5LA6 - chains A and F of the 6 polymer chains in the assembly; structure by X-ray diffraction, 2.10 A resolution.

[Chain A]
Name: Tubulin alpha-1B chain
Organism: Bos taurus
Reference sequence: P81947 (TBA1B_BOVIN); residues 1-451 here = UniProt positions 1-451
Sequence (451 residues; each row starts with the number of its first residue):
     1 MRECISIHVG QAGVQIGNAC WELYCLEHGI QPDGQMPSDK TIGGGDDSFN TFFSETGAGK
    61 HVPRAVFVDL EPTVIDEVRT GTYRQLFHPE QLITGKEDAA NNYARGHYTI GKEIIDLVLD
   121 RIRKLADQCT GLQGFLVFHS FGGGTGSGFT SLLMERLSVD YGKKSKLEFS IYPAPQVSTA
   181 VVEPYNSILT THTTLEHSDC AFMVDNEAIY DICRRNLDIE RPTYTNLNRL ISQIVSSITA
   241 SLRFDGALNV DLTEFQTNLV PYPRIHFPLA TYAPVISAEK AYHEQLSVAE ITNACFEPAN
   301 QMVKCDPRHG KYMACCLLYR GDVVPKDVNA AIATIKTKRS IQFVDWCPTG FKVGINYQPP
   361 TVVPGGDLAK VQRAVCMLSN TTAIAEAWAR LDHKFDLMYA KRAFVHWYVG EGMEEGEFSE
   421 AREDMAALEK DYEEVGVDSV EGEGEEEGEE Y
Unresolved in the structure: 439-451
Metal / ion sites: Ca2+: Asp39, Thr41, Gly44, Glu55
Residues lining bound ligands: GTP (guanosine-5'-triphosphate): Val9, Gly10, Gln11, Ala12, Gln15, Ile16, Asp69, Asp98, Ala99, Ala100, Asn101, Ser140, Gly142, Gly143, Gly144, Thr145, Gly146, Ile171, Pro173, Val177, Ser178, Thr179, Glu183, Asn206, Tyr224, Leu227, Asn228, Ile231

[Chain F]
Name: Tubulin-Tyrosine Ligase
Organism: Gallus gallus
Reference sequence: E1BQ43 (E1BQ43_CHICK); residue numbers follow UniProt; this construct covers 1-378
Sequence (384 residues; each row starts with the number of its first residue):
     1 MYTFVVRDEN SSVYAEVSRL LLATGQWKRL RKDNPRFNLM LGERNRLPFG RLGHEPGLVQ
    61 LVNYYRGADK LCRKASLVKL IKTSPELSES CTWFPESYVI YPTNLKTPVA PAQNGIRHLI
   121 NNTRTDEREV FLAAYNRRRE GREGNVWIAK SSAGAKGEGI LISSEASELL DFIDEQGQVH
   181 VIQKYLEKPL LLEPGHRKFD IRSWVLVDHL YNIYLYREGV LRTSSEPYNS ANFQDKTCHL
   241 TNHCIQKEYS KNYGRYEEGN EMFFEEFNQY LMDALNTTLE NSILLQIKHI IRSCLMCIEP
   301 AISTKHLHYQ SFQLFGFDFM VDEELKVWLI EVNGAPACAQ KLYAELCQGI VDVAISSVFP
   361 LADTGQKTSQ PTSIFIKLHH HHHH
Unresolved in the structure: 106-125, 363-372, 381-384
Sequence notes: expression tag (379-384)
Residues lining bound ligands: AMP-PCP (ACP; phosphomethylphosphonic acid adenylate ester): Lys74, Pro95, Ile148, Lys150, Lys156, Ile160, Gln183, Lys184, Tyr185, Leu186, Lys198, Asp200, Arg202, Arg222, His239, Leu240, Thr241, Asn242, Asp318, Met320, Ile330, Glu331, Asn333

[Chain A / chain F interface]
Contacting residue pairs (22; chain A residue first):
  Gln176(A) with Pro56(F)
  Glu207(A) with His54(F), salt bridge
  Glu297(A) with His306(F)
  Lys304(A) with His54(F); His308(F)
  Asp306(A) with Arg66(F); Leu307(F)
  Arg308(A) with Pro300(F), hydrogen bond (side chain-backbone); Ala301(F), hydrogen bond (side chain-backbone); Ile302(F); Ser303(F), hydrogen bond (side chain-backbone)
  His309(A) with Arg66(F), hydrogen bond (side chain-backbone); Gly67(F); Ala301(F)
  Lys338(A) with Pro300(F)
  Ser340(A) with Ala301(F)
  Glu386(A) with Gly50(F); Arg66(F), salt bridge
  Arg390(A) with Gly50(F); His54(F), hydrogen bond
  His393(A) with Arg51(F)
  Glu433(A) with Arg46(F), salt bridge
Other interface residues (no listed pair), chain A (17 interface residues in all): Pro298, Cys305, Ala389, Asp438
Other interface residues (no listed pair), chain F (17 interface residues in all): Gly53, Lys70, Glu299

[In short]
The chain A/chain F interface involves 17 residues from each chain, with 5 hydrogen bonds and 3 salt bridges.
Polar pairs include Glu207(A)-His54(F), Glu386(A)-Arg66(F) and Glu433(A)-Arg46(F). Chain A binds GTP. Ligands
of chain F: AMP-PCP.
Here chain A is Tubulin alpha-1B chain (Bos taurus) and chain F is Tubulin-Tyrosine Ligase (Gallus gallus).
Entry 5LA6 (Tubulin-pironetin complex) was determined by X-ray diffraction.
